PDB entry 3S3M | X-ray diffraction, 2.49 A resolution | chains A and C of the 4 polymer chains in the assembly

[Chain A]
Molecule: PFV integrase
From: Human spumaretrovirus
Notes: EC 2.7.7.-
UniProtKB: P14350 (POL_FOAMV); residues 1-392 here correspond to UniProt positions 752-1143 (UniProt number = residue number + 751)
Amino-acid sequence (395 residues; each row starts with the number of its first residue; numbers below 1 keep their minus sign (Gly-2 is residue -2)):
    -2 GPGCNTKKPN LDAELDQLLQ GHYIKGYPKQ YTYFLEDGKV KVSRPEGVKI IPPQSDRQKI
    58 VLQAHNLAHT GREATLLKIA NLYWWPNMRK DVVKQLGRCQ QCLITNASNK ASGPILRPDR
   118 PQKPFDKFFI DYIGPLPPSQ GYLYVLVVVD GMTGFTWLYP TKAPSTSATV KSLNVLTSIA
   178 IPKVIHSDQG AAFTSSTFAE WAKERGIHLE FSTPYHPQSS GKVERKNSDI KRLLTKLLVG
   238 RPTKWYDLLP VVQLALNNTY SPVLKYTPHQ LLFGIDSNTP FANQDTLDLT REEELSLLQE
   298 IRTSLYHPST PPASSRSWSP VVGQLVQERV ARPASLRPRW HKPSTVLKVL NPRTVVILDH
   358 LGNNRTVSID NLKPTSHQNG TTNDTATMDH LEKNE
Unresolved in the structure: -2 to 7, 376-392
Construct notes: expression tag (-2 to 0); variant Ser217 (Gly968 in P14350), Gly218 (Ser969 in P14350)
Metal / ion sites: Zn2+: His62, His66, Cys96, Cys99; Mg2+ site 1: Asp128, Asp185 (together with Dolutegravir); Mg2+ site 2: Asp128, Glu221 (together with Dolutegravir)
Small-molecule neighbours: Dolutegravir (DLU; (4R,12aS)-N-(2,4-difluorobenzyl)-7-hydroxy-4-methyl-6,8-dioxo-3,4,6,8,12,12a-hexahydro-2H-pyrido[1',2':4,5]pyrazino[2,1-b][1,3]oxazine-9-carboxamide): Asp128, Tyr129, Asp185, Gln186, Gly187, Tyr212, Pro214, Gln215, Glu221, Arg329
UniProt features mapped onto this chain:
  - binding site (Mg(2+)): Asp123, Asp185
Reported in the primary citation:
  - Mg2+ coordination: Asp128, Asp185, Glu221
  - binding site for Dolutegravir: Gly187, Tyr212, Glu221
  - conformationally variable residues (side-chain flip): Gln215
  - mutagenesis - S217H (2-fold): decreased binding to Dolutegravir
  - mutagenesis - N224H: unchanged binding to Dolutegravir

[Chain C]
Molecule: 19-nt DNA strand
Sequence (19 nucleotides; row label = number of the first residue in the row):
     1 ATTGTCATGG AATTTCGCA

[Chain A / chain C interface]
Residue-residue contacts (43; chain A residue first):
  Ile112(A) - DG4(C)  phosphate contact
  Ile112(A) - DT5(C)  base contact
  Leu113(A) - DT3(C)  base contact
  Leu113(A) - DG4(C)  hydrogen bond to the phosphate
  Arg114(A) - DG4(C)  sugar contact
  Arg114(A) - DT5(C)  salt bridge to the phosphate
  Pro115(A) - DT3(C)  base contact
  Pro115(A) - DG4(C)  phosphate contact
  Pro115(A) - DT5(C)  phosphate contact
  Lys124(A) - DT3(C)  base contact
  His183(A) - DT3(C)  salt bridge to the phosphate
  Glu207(A) - DT2(C)  phosphate contact
  Glu207(A) - DT3(C)  base contact
  Phe208(A) - DT2(C)  sugar contact
  Ser209(A) - DT3(C)  phosphate contact
  Thr210(A) - DT2(C)  phosphate contact
  Thr210(A) - DT3(C)  hydrogen bond to the phosphate
  His213(A) - DG4(C)  salt bridge to the phosphate
  Gln215(A) - DG4(C)  hydrogen bond to the phosphate
  Ser216(A) - DT3(C)  hydrogen bond to the phosphate
  Gly218(A) - DG4(C)  hydrogen bond to the base
  Gly218(A) - DT5(C)  sugar contact
  Lys219(A) - DT5(C)  phosphate contact
  Lys219(A) - DC6(C)  salt bridge to the phosphate
  Glu221(A) - DG4(C)  base contact
  Arg222(A) - DG4(C)  base contact
  Arg222(A) - DT5(C)  hydrogen bond to the base
  Arg222(A) - DC6(C)  hydrogen bond to the base
  Arg222(A) - DA7(C)  hydrogen bond to the sugar
  Asp226(A) - DA7(C)  sugar contact
  Arg229(A) - DA7(C)  hydrogen bond to the phosphate
  Arg229(A) - DT8(C)  salt bridge to the phosphate
  Ser258(A) - DA7(C)  hydrogen bond to the phosphate
  Pro259(A) - DA7(C)  phosphate contact
  Pro259(A) - DT8(C)  base contact
  Lys345(A) - DA1(C)  base contact
  Leu347(A) - DA1(C)  base contact
  Leu347(A) - DT2(C)  base contact
  Asn348(A) - DT2(C)  hydrogen bond to the base
  Asn348(A) - DT3(C)  hydrogen bond to the sugar
  Arg350(A) - DG4(C)  salt bridge to the phosphate
  Thr351(A) - DT3(C)  sugar contact
  Thr363(A) - DA1(C)  base contact
Also at the interface, not in a pair above, chain A (32 interface residues in all): Arg117, His205, Val260, Val353, Ser365

[Overview]
Chain A and chain C form an interface of 32 and 8 residues respectively; the contacts include 12 hydrogen
bonds and 6 salt bridges. Polar pairs include Gly218(A)-DG4(C), Arg222(A)-DT5(C) and Arg222(A)-DC6(C). Bound
to chain A: Dolutegravir. From the paper: a binding site for Dolutegravir at Gly187(A), Tyr212(A) and
Glu221(A); S217H of chain A reduces binding to Dolutegravir.
Chain A is PFV integrase (Human spumaretrovirus) and chain C is a 19-nt DNA strand; the structure, Crystal
structure of the Prototype Foamy Virus (PFV) intasome in complex with magnesium and Dolutegravir
(S/GSK1349572), was determined by X-ray diffraction (same publication as 3S3N and 3S3O).
